Entry 4YE6 (X-ray diffraction, 2.40 A resolution); this record covers chain A.

== Chain A ==
Name: Glutamine--tRNA ligase
From: Homo sapiens
Notes: EC 6.1.1.18
UniProtKB: P47897 (SYQ_HUMAN); residues 1-775 here = UniProt positions 1-775
Amino-acid sequence (776 residues; each row starts with the number of its first residue; numbering starts at 0):
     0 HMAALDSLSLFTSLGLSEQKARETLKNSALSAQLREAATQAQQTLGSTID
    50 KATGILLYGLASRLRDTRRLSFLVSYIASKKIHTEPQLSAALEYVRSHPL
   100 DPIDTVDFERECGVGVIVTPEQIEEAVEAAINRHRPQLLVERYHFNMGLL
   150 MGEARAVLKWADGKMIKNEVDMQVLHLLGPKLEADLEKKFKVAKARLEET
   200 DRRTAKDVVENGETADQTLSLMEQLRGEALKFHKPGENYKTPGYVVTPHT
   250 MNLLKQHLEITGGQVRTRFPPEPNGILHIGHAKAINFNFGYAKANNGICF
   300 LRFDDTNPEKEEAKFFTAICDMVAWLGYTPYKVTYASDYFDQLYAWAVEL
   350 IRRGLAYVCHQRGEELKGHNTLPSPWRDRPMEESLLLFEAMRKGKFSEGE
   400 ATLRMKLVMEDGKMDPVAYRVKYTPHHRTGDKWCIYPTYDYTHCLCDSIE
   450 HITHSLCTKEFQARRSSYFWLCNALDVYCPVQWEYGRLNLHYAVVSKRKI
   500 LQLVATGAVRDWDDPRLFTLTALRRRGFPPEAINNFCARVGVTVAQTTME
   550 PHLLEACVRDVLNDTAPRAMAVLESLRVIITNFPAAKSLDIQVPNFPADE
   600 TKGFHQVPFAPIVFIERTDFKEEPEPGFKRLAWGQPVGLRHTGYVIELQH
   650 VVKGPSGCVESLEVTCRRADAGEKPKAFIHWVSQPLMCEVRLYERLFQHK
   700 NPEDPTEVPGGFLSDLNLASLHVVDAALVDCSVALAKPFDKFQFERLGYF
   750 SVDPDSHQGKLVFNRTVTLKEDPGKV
Not modelled in the structure: 183-216, 363-369, 459-461, 585-588, 630-638, 668-673, 772-775
Sequence notes: expression tag (0)
Reported in the primary citation:
  - contacts within the chain: Leu15-Tyr57, His175-Gln263 (hydrogen bond), Gln360-Arg403, Arg403-Asp414 (backbone contact)
  - mutagenesis - G45V, Y57H (220-fold), H175A (60-fold): decreased catalytic activity
  - disease-associated variants - G45V, Y57H (220-fold): decreased catalytic activity
  - disease-associated variants - G45V, Y57H, R403W, R515W: decreased stability
  - disease-associated variants - G45V, Y57H, R515W: unchanged expression
  - conformationally variable residues (domain motion, loop rearrangement): Gly45, Tyr57
  - disease-associated variants - R403W, R515W: abolished catalytic activity
  - catalytic residues: His277 to His280
  - mutagenesis - G45V, Y57H: decreased stability
  - mutagenesis - R403W, R515W: abolished catalytic activity

== Overview ==
From the paper: the catalytic residue His277; G45V, Y57H and R403W, among others, reduce stability; 5
substitutions were tested in all.
Chain A is Glutamine--tRNA ligase (Homo sapiens); the structure, The crystal structure of the intact human
GlnRS, was determined by X-ray diffraction together with 4YE8 and 4YE9 from the same study.
